PDB entry 8YJV | electron microscopy, 3.51 A resolution | chains D and F of the 8 polymer chains in the assembly

== Chain D ==
Protein: Flap endonuclease 1
Organism: Homo sapiens
Notes: EC 3.1.-.-
UniProt: P39748 (FEN1_HUMAN); residue numbers follow UniProt; this construct covers 1-380
Amino-acid sequence (380 residues; row label = number of the first residue in the row):
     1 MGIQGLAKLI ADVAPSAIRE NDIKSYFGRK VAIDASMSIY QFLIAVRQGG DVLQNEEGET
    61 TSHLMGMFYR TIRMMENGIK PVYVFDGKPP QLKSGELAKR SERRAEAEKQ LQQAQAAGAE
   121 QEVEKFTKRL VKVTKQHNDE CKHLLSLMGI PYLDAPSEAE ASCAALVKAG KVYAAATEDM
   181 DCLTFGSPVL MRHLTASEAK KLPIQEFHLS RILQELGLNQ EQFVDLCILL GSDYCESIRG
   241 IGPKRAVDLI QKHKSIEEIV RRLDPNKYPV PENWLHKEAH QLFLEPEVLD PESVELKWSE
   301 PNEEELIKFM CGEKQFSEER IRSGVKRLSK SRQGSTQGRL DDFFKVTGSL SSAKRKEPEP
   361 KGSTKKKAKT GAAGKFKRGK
Not modelled in the structure: 1, 355-380
UniProt features mapped onto this chain:
  - region: Thr336 to Phe344 (Interaction with PCNA)
  - binding site (Mg(2+)): Asp34, Asp86, Glu158, Glu160, Asp179, Asp181, Asp233
  - binding site (DNA): Arg47, Arg70, Glu158, Gly231, Asp233
  - modified residue: Arg19 (Symmetric dimethylarginine), Lys80 (N6-acetyllysine), Arg100 (Symmetric dimethylarginine), Arg104 (Symmetric dimethylarginine), Ser187 (Phosphoserine), Arg192 (Symmetric dimethylarginine), Ser197 (Phosphoserine), Ser255 (Phosphoserine), Ser293 (Phosphoserine), Ser335 (Phosphoserine), Thr336 (Phosphothreonine), Lys354 (N6-acetyllysine), Thr364 (Phosphothreonine), Lys375 (N6-acetyllysine), Lys377 (N6-acetyllysine), Lys380 (N6-acetyllysine)
  - mutagenesis: Arg29 (R29A: No significant effect on exonuclease activity or flap endonuclease activity), Asp34 (D34A: Loss of flap endonuclease activity but substrate binding activity is retained), Arg47 (R47A: Significantly reduced exonuclease activity and reduced substrate binding. The positions of the cleavage sites are also shifted), Arg70 (R70A: Loss of exonuclease activity and reduced endonuclease activity. Reduced substrate binding), Arg73 (R73A: No significant effect on exonuclease activity or flap endonuclease activity), Lys80 (K80A: No significant effect on exonuclease activity or flap endonuclease activity), Asp86 (D86A: Loss of flap endonuclease activity but substrate binding activity is retained), Arg103 (R103A: No effect on flap endonuclease activity or substrate binding), Glu158 (E158A: Loss of flap endonuclease activity and substrate binding), Asp179 (D179A: No effect on flap endonuclease activity or substrate binding), Asp181 (D181A: Loss of flap endonuclease activity but substrate binding activity is retained), Ser187 (S187A: Fails to translocate from nucleoli to the nuclear plasma; S187D: Diminishes nucleolar localization), 3 further mutagenesis entries in UniProt

== Chain F ==
Molecule: downstream DNA
Organism: Homo sa
Sequence (11 nucleotides; numbered 7 to 17; the number before each row is that of its first residue):
     7 AATATTAAAA T

== Chain D / chain F interface ==
Residue-residue contacts - 18 pairs, chain D then chain F:
  Gly2(D) with DA7(F), phosphate contact; DA8(F), phosphate contact
  Ala7(D) with DT9(F), phosphate contact
  Lys8(D) with DT9(F), salt bridge to the phosphate; DA10(F), phosphate contact
  Met37(D) with DA7(F), sugar contact
  Lys93(D) with DA7(F), salt bridge to the phosphate
  Arg100(D) with DA7(F), salt bridge to the phosphate
  Glu160(D) with DA7(F), phosphate contact
  Glu178(D) with DA8(F), phosphate contact
  Asp179(D) with DA7(F), phosphate contact; DA8(F), phosphate contact
  Met180(D) with DA8(F), hydrogen bond to the phosphate
  Asp181(D) with DA7(F), phosphate contact
  Arg192(D) with DA8(F), phosphate contact
  Asp233(D) with DA7(F), phosphate contact
  Lys267(D) with DA16(F), hydrogen bond to the phosphate; DT17(F), salt bridge to the phosphate
Interface residues without a listed pair, chain D (17 interface residues in all): Arg103, Arg129, Glu158

== Summary ==
17 residues of chain D face 6 of chain F across their interface; the contacts include 2 hydrogen bonds and 4
salt bridges. Polar contacts include Met180(D)-DA8(F), Lys267(D)-DA16(F) and Lys8(D)-DT9(F). From UniProt: 7
Mg2+-binding residues, 5 DNA-binding residues and 15 mutagenesis sites on chain D.
Here chain D is Flap endonuclease 1 (Homo sapiens) and chain F is downstream DNA (Homo sa). Entry 8YJV
(Structure of the human endogenous PCNA-FEN1 complex - State G) was determined by electron microscopy together
with 8YJH, 8YJL, 8YJQ, 8YJR, 8YJS, 8YJU, 8YJW and 8YJZ from the same study.
